Entry 5A20 (electron microscopy, 7.60 A resolution (low resolution: residue-level contacts below are approximate; hydrogen-bond / salt-bridge calls are withheld)); this record covers chains A and C of the 8 polymer chains in the assembly.

# Chain A
Protein: Portal protein
Organism: Bacillus phage SPP1
UniProt: P54309 (PORTL_BPSPP); residues 1-503 here = UniProt positions 1-503
Amino-acid sequence (503 residues; numbered 1 to 503; the number before each row is that of its first residue):
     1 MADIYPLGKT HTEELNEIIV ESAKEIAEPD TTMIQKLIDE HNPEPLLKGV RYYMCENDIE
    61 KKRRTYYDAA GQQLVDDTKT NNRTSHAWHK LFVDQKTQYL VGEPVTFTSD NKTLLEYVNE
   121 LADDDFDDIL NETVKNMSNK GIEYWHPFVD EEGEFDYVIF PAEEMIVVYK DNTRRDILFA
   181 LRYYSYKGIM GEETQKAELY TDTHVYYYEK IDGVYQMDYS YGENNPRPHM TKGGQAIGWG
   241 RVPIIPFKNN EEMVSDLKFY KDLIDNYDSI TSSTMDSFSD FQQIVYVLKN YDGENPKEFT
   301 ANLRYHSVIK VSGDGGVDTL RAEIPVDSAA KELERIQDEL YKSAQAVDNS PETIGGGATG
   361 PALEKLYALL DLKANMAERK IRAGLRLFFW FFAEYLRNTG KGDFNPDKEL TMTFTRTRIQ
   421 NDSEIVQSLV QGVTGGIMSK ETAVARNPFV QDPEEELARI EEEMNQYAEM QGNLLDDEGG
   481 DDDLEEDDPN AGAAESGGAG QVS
Not modelled in the structure: 1-28, 469-503
Sequence notes: conflict Lys365 (Asn in P54309)
Swiss-Prot annotation at these positions:
  - mutagenesis: Glu251 (E251K: In siz S; 4% reduction in DNA packaging), Glu424 (E424K: In siz X; 6% reduction in DNA packaging)

# Chain C
Protein: 15 protein
Organism: Bacillus phage SPP1
UniProt: Q38584 (Q38584_BPSPP); residue numbers follow UniProt; this construct covers 1-102
Amino-acid sequence (102 residues; each row starts with the number of its first residue):
     1 MDIQRVKRLL SITNDKHDEY LTEMVPLLVE FAKDECHNPF IDKDGNESIP SGVLIFVAKA
    61 AQFYMTNAGL TGRSMDTVSY NFATEIPSTI LKKLNPYRKM AR
Not modelled in the structure: 1-3

# How chain A and chain C interact
Residue-residue contacts (26; chain A residue first):
  Leu288(A) - Asp34(C)
  Asn290(A) - Lys33(C)
  Tyr291(A) - Ala32(C)
  Tyr291(A) - Lys33(C)
  Tyr291(A) - Asp34(C)
  Asp292(A) - Val29(C)
  Asp292(A) - Glu30(C)
  Asp292(A) - Phe31(C)
  Asp292(A) - Ala32(C)
  Asp292(A) - Lys33(C)
  Asp292(A) - Asp34(C)
  Asp292(A) - Glu35(C)
  Gly293(A) - Phe31(C)
  Gly293(A) - Ala32(C)
  Glu294(A) - Phe31(C)
  Glu294(A) - Glu35(C)
  Glu294(A) - His37(C)
  Asn295(A) - Phe31(C)
  Asn295(A) - His37(C)
  Pro296(A) - Glu35(C)
  Pro296(A) - Cys36(C)
  Pro296(A) - His37(C)
  Phe299(A) - Asp34(C)
  Phe299(A) - Glu35(C)
  Asp314(A) - Arg98(C)
  Asp318(A) - Lys99(C)
Interface residues without a listed pair, chain A (14 interface residues in all): Lys289, Lys297, Gly315
Interface residues without a listed pair, chain C (15 interface residues in all): Leu28, Val53, Tyr97, Arg102

# Summary
The interface between chain A and chain C involves 14 residues on one side and 15 on the other. UniProt lists
2 mutagenesis sites on chain A.
Chain A is Portal protein and chain C is 15 protein, both from Bacillus phage SPP1; the structure, Structure
of bacteriophage SPP1 head-to-tail interface filled with DNA and tape measure protein, was determined by
electron microscopy together with 5A21 from the same study.
